6KC8 - chains A and B of the 5 polymer chains in the assembly; structure by X-ray diffraction, 2.90 A resolution.

# Chain A
Protein: CRISPR-associated endonuclease Cas9
Source organism: Neisseria meningitidis 8013
Notes: EC 3.1.-.-
Reference sequence: C9X1G5 (CAS9_NEIM8); residue numbers follow UniProt; this construct covers 1-1082
Chain sequence (1083 residues; each row starts with the number of its first residue; numbering starts at 0):
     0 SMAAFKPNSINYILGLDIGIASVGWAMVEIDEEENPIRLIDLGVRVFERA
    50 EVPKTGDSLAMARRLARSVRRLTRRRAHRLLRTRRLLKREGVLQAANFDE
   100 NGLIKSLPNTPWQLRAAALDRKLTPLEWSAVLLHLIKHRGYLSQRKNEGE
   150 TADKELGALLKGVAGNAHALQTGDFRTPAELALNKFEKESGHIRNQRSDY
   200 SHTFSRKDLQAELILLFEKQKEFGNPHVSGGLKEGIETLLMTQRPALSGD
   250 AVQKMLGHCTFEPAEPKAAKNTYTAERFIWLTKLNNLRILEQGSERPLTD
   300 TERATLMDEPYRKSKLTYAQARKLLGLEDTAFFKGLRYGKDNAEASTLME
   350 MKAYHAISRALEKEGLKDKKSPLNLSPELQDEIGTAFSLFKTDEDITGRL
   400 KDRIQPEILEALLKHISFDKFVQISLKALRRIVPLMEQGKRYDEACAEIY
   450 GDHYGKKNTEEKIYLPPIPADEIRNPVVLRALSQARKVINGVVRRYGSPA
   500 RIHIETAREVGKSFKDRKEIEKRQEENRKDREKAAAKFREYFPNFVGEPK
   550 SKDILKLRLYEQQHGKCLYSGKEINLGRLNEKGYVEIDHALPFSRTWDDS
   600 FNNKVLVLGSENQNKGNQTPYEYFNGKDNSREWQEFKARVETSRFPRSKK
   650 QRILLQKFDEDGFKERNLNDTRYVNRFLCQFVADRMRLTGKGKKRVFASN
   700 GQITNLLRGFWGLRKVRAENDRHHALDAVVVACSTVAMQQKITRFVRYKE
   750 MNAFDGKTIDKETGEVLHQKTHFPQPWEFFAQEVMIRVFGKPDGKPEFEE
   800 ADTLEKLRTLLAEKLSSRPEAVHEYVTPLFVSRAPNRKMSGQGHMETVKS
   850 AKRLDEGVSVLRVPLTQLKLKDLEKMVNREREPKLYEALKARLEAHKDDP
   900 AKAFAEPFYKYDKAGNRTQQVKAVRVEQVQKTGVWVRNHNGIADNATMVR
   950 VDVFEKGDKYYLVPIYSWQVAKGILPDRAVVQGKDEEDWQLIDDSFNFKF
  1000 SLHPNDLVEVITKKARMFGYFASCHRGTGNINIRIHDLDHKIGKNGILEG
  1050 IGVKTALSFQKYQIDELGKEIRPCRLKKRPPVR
Unresolved in the structure: 0-7, 53-54, 148-170, 542-549, 656-659, 760-761
Differences from the reference sequence: expression tag (0)
Curated features (UniProtKB/Swiss-Prot):
  - active site: Asp16 (For RuvC-like nuclease domain), His588 (Proton acceptor for HNH nuclease domain)
  - binding site (Mg(2+)): Asp16, Glu504, Glu508, His723
  - mutagenesis: Asp16 (D16A: Does not restore CRISPR interference during plasmid transformation to deletion mutant), His588 (H588A: Does not restore CRISPR interference during plasmid transformation to deletion mutant)
What the authors report for this chain:
  - conformationally variable residues (domain motion): His588
  - catalytic residues: His588 (citing earlier work)
  - mutagenesis - K909A, H1024A: abolished catalytic activity
  - mutagenesis - R880A, Q981A, T1027A, N1029A: decreased catalytic activity
  - mutagenesis - S593Q/W596R, S593Q/W596K: increased catalytic activity
  - mutagenesis - K909A: decreased expression

# Chain B
Molecule: sgRNA
Sequence (135 nucleotides; each row starts with the number of its first residue):
     1 GGUCACUCUGCUAUUUAACUUUACGUUGUAGCUCCCUUUCUCGAAAGAGA
    51 ACCGUUGCUACAAUAAGGCCGUCUGAAAAGAUGUGCCGCAACGCUCUGCC
   101 CCUUAAAGCUCCUGCUUUAAGGGGCAUCGUUUAUC
Unresolved in the structure: 110-113, 135

# How chain A and chain B interact
Pairs across the interface (237):
  Arg48(A) - A91(B)  salt bridge to the phosphate
  Ser57(A) - A17(B)  hydrogen bond to the phosphate
  Ala59(A) - A17(B)  phosphate contact
  Ala59(A) - A90(B)  sugar contact
  Met60(A) - A17(B)  phosphate contact
  Arg62(A) - C89(B)  salt bridge to the phosphate
  Arg62(A) - A90(B)  hydrogen bond to the base
  Arg62(A) - U132(B)  hydrogen bond to the base
  Arg63(A) - A17(B)  salt bridge to the phosphate
  Arg63(A) - A18(B)  salt bridge to the phosphate
  Ala65(A) - C89(B)  base contact
  Arg66(A) - A18(B)  salt bridge to the phosphate
  Arg66(A) - C19(B)  salt bridge to the phosphate
  Arg66(A) - G88(B)  phosphate contact
  Val68(A) - A65(B)  phosphate contact
  Arg69(A) - A65(B)  phosphate contact
  Arg69(A) - G88(B)  salt bridge to the phosphate
  Arg69(A) - C89(B)  salt bridge to the phosphate
  Arg70(A) - C19(B)  salt bridge to the phosphate
  Arg70(A) - U20(B)  salt bridge to the phosphate
  Arg70(A) - C87(B)  salt bridge to the phosphate
  Leu71(A) - U21(B)  sugar contact
  Leu71(A) - U22(B)  phosphate contact
  Thr72(A) - U64(B)  phosphate contact
  Thr72(A) - A65(B)  phosphate contact
  Arg73(A) - C86(B)  salt bridge to the phosphate
  Arg73(A) - C87(B)  salt bridge to the phosphate
  Arg74(A) - U20(B)  salt bridge to the phosphate
  Arg74(A) - U21(B)  salt bridge to the phosphate
  Arg74(A) - G85(B)  salt bridge to the phosphate
  Arg74(A) - C86(B)  salt bridge to the phosphate
  Arg75(A) - A23(B)  salt bridge to the phosphate
  His77(A) - G83(B)  sugar contact
  His77(A) - G85(B)  phosphate contact
  Arg78(A) - U22(B)  salt bridge to the phosphate
  Leu79(A) - A62(B)  phosphate contact
  Arg81(A) - G83(B)  salt bridge to the phosphate
  Arg81(A) - U84(B)  salt bridge to the phosphate
  Arg83(A) - A62(B)  salt bridge to the phosphate
  Arg84(A) - U82(B)  salt bridge to the phosphate
  Arg84(A) - G83(B)  salt bridge to the phosphate
  Arg88(A) - U82(B)  salt bridge to the phosphate
  Pro107(A) - A60(B)  sugar contact
  Asn108(A) - G31(B)  hydrogen bond to the base
  Asn108(A) - U59(B)  hydrogen bond to the sugar
  Asn108(A) - A60(B)  sugar contact
  Pro110(A) - U59(B)  sugar contact
  Pro110(A) - A60(B)  sugar contact
  Trp111(A) - U59(B)  phosphate contact
  Trp111(A) - A60(B)  hydrogen bond to the phosphate
  His133(A) - A60(B)  salt bridge to the phosphate
  His133(A) - C61(B)  phosphate contact
  Lys136(A) - C61(B)  salt bridge to the phosphate
  Lys136(A) - A62(B)  salt bridge to the phosphate
  His137(A) - A23(B)  phosphate contact
  His137(A) - C61(B)  phosphate contact
  Arg138(A) - U21(B)  hydrogen bond to the phosphate
  Arg138(A) - U22(B)  salt bridge to the phosphate
  Arg138(A) - A23(B)  hydrogen bond to the phosphate
  Gly139(A) - U22(B)  phosphate contact
  Gly139(A) - A23(B)  hydrogen bond to the phosphate
  Tyr140(A) - U21(B)  base contact
  Tyr140(A) - U22(B)  sugar contact
  Gln143(A) - U20(B)  base contact
  Gln143(A) - U21(B)  sugar contact
  Gly190(A) - C58(B)  sugar contact
  His191(A) - C58(B)  phosphate contact
  His191(A) - U59(B)  phosphate contact
  Ile192(A) - U59(B)  hydrogen bond to the phosphate
  Arg193(A) - C24(B)  salt bridge to the phosphate
  Arg193(A) - U59(B)  hydrogen bond to the phosphate
  Arg193(A) - A60(B)  salt bridge to the phosphate
  Asn194(A) - A23(B)  hydrogen bond to the sugar
  Asn194(A) - C24(B)  hydrogen bond to the phosphate
  Asn194(A) - G25(B)  phosphate contact
  Gln195(A) - C24(B)  phosphate contact
  Gln195(A) - G25(B)  phosphate contact
  Gln195(A) - C58(B)  hydrogen bond to the phosphate
  Arg196(A) - C24(B)  sugar contact
  Arg196(A) - G25(B)  sugar contact
  Arg205(A) - U21(B)  hydrogen bond to the sugar
  Arg205(A) - U22(B)  sugar contact
  Gln242(A) - U20(B)  sugar contact
  Gln242(A) - U21(B)  hydrogen bond to the sugar
  Arg243(A) - U20(B)  hydrogen bond to the sugar
  Arg243(A) - U21(B)  hydrogen bond to the phosphate
  Arg243(A) - U84(B)  base contact
  Arg243(A) - G85(B)  salt bridge to the phosphate
  Arg243(A) - C86(B)  salt bridge to the phosphate
  Ala245(A) - C19(B)  hydrogen bond to the sugar
  Ala245(A) - U20(B)  sugar contact
  Lys253(A) - U132(B)  salt bridge to the phosphate
  Thr259(A) - U7(B)  phosphate contact
  Thr259(A) - C8(B)  hydrogen bond to the phosphate
  Phe260(A) - U7(B)  sugar contact
  Lys269(A) - G10(B)  salt bridge to the phosphate
  Phe277(A) - C8(B)  sugar contact
  Val421(A) - U9(B)  phosphate contact
  Gln422(A) - C8(B)  phosphate contact
  Gln422(A) - U9(B)  hydrogen bond to the phosphate
  Tyr441(A) - U7(B)  hydrogen bond to the sugar
  Tyr441(A) - C8(B)  hydrogen bond to the sugar
  His452(A) - U7(B)  hydrogen bond to the sugar
  Tyr453(A) - C6(B)  base contact
  Tyr453(A) - U7(B)  sugar contact
  Lys456(A) - C6(B)  hydrogen bond to the sugar
  Arg473(A) - U16(B)  hydrogen bond to the sugar
  Arg473(A) - A17(B)  hydrogen bond to the sugar
  Asn474(A) - U16(B)  sugar contact
  Pro475(A) - A17(B)  sugar contact
  Pro475(A) - A90(B)  sugar contact
  Leu478(A) - A91(B)  sugar contact
  Arg479(A) - A91(B)  phosphate contact
  Arg479(A) - C92(B)  salt bridge to the phosphate
  Ser482(A) - C92(B)  hydrogen bond to the phosphate
  Ser482(A) - G93(B)  hydrogen bond to the phosphate
  Lys486(A) - G93(B)  salt bridge to the phosphate
  Lys486(A) - C125(B)  salt bridge to the phosphate
  Arg493(A) - G123(B)  sugar contact
  Arg507(A) - A5(B)  salt bridge to the phosphate
  Arg507(A) - C6(B)  salt bridge to the phosphate
  Gly510(A) - C4(B)  phosphate contact
  Gln523(A) - U12(B)  sugar contact
  Asn526(A) - U12(B)  hydrogen bond to the sugar
  Asn526(A) - A13(B)  sugar contact
  Arg527(A) - C11(B)  phosphate contact
  Arg527(A) - U12(B)  phosphate contact
  Arg530(A) - U12(B)  salt bridge to the phosphate
  Arg530(A) - A13(B)  salt bridge to the phosphate
  Phe600(A) - U14(B)  phosphate contact
  Arg665(A) - U15(B)  sugar contact
  Asn666(A) - U15(B)  sugar contact
  Asn668(A) - U14(B)  hydrogen bond to the sugar
  Asn668(A) - U15(B)  hydrogen bond to the sugar
  Asp669(A) - U15(B)  hydrogen bond to the sugar
  Arg675(A) - C6(B)  salt bridge to the phosphate
  Gln679(A) - C6(B)  hydrogen bond to the phosphate
  Gln738(A) - U3(B)  sugar contact
  Gln738(A) - C4(B)  sugar contact
  Gln739(A) - G2(B)  hydrogen bond to the base
  Gln739(A) - U3(B)  sugar contact
  Thr742(A) - U3(B)  phosphate contact
  Arg746(A) - U3(B)  salt bridge to the phosphate
  Arg746(A) - C4(B)  salt bridge to the phosphate
  Tyr747(A) - G2(B)  hydrogen bond to the phosphate
  Tyr747(A) - U3(B)  hydrogen bond to the phosphate
  Pro834(A) - C125(B)  sugar contact
  Arg836(A) - C125(B)  hydrogen bond to the sugar
  Arg836(A) - A126(B)  hydrogen bond to the phosphate
  Lys837(A) - A91(B)  salt bridge to the phosphate
  Lys837(A) - C92(B)  salt bridge to the phosphate
  Lys837(A) - A126(B)  phosphate contact
  Lys837(A) - U127(B)  phosphate contact
  Met838(A) - U127(B)  hydrogen bond to the phosphate
  Ser839(A) - A90(B)  phosphate contact
  Gly840(A) - A65(B)  hydrogen bond to the base
  Gly840(A) - C89(B)  sugar contact
  Gln841(A) - A65(B)  base contact
  Gln841(A) - C89(B)  base contact
  Gly842(A) - A65(B)  hydrogen bond to the base
  Gly842(A) - A66(B)  base contact
  His843(A) - A65(B)  hydrogen bond to the sugar
  His843(A) - A66(B)  sugar contact
  Val847(A) - U26(B)  hydrogen bond to the sugar
  Val847(A) - U27(B)  sugar contact
  Lys848(A) - U27(B)  sugar contact
  Ser849(A) - U27(B)  phosphate contact
  Ser849(A) - G28(B)  hydrogen bond to the phosphate
  Lys851(A) - G28(B)  salt bridge to the phosphate
  Lys851(A) - U29(B)  salt bridge to the phosphate
  Leu860(A) - U26(B)  phosphate contact
  Leu860(A) - U27(B)  phosphate contact
  Arg861(A) - U26(B)  salt bridge to the phosphate
  Arg861(A) - U27(B)  salt bridge to the phosphate
  Arg861(A) - U56(B)  phosphate contact
  Val876(A) - U55(B)  sugar contact
  Asn877(A) - G54(B)  hydrogen bond to the sugar
  Asn877(A) - U55(B)  hydrogen bond to the sugar
  Arg880(A) - C36(B)  hydrogen bond to the base
  Arg880(A) - U37(B)  sugar contact
  Arg880(A) - C53(B)  hydrogen bond to the base
  Arg880(A) - G54(B)  hydrogen bond to the base
  Glu881(A) - C35(B)  hydrogen bond to the sugar
  Glu881(A) - G54(B)  base contact
  Glu881(A) - U55(B)  sugar contact
  Lys909(A) - C34(B)  hydrogen bond to the base
  Lys909(A) - U55(B)  sugar contact
  Lys909(A) - U56(B)  hydrogen bond to the sugar
  Asp911(A) - C35(B)  phosphate contact
  Lys912(A) - C36(B)  phosphate contact
  Thr917(A) - C34(B)  hydrogen bond to the sugar
  Thr917(A) - C35(B)  phosphate contact
  Gln918(A) - U33(B)  sugar contact
  Gln918(A) - C34(B)  hydrogen bond to the sugar
  Gln918(A) - U56(B)  hydrogen bond to the base
  Gln918(A) - G57(B)  sugar contact
  Gln919(A) - U56(B)  hydrogen bond to the sugar
  Gln919(A) - G57(B)  sugar contact
  Val920(A) - U56(B)  sugar contact
  Val920(A) - G57(B)  phosphate contact
  Lys921(A) - G57(B)  hydrogen bond to the phosphate
  Lys921(A) - C58(B)  salt bridge to the phosphate
  Ala922(A) - U56(B)  phosphate contact
  Ala922(A) - G57(B)  hydrogen bond to the phosphate
  Val923(A) - U56(B)  phosphate contact
  Arg924(A) - G28(B)  salt bridge to the phosphate
  Arg924(A) - U55(B)  phosphate contact
  Arg924(A) - U56(B)  salt bridge to the phosphate
  Val933(A) - A66(B)  sugar contact
  Arg936(A) - A63(B)  sugar contact
  Arg936(A) - U64(B)  hydrogen bond to the sugar
  Arg936(A) - A65(B)  hydrogen bond to the sugar
  Asn937(A) - A63(B)  hydrogen bond to the sugar
  Asn939(A) - U27(B)  hydrogen bond to the sugar
  Asn939(A) - G28(B)  sugar contact
  Gly940(A) - U27(B)  sugar contact
  Arg949(A) - U127(B)  hydrogen bond to the base
  Ser966(A) - A66(B)  base contact
  Trp967(A) - A66(B)  base contact
  Ala970(A) - A66(B)  base contact
  Ala970(A) - G67(B)  hydrogen bond to the sugar
  Lys971(A) - A66(B)  phosphate contact
  Lys971(A) - G67(B)  salt bridge to the phosphate
  Gln1062(A) - C101(B)  sugar contact
  Glu1065(A) - G124(B)  sugar contact
  Arg1071(A) - C102(B)  salt bridge to the phosphate
  Pro1072(A) - C101(B)  sugar contact
  Cys1073(A) - C100(B)  phosphate contact
  Cys1073(A) - C101(B)  phosphate contact
  Arg1074(A) - C100(B)  sugar contact
  Arg1074(A) - C101(B)  hydrogen bond to the phosphate
  Leu1075(A) - C100(B)  phosphate contact
  Lys1076(A) - C99(B)  salt bridge to the phosphate
  Lys1076(A) - C100(B)  salt bridge to the phosphate
  Pro1080(A) - U127(B)  hydrogen bond to the base
  Val1081(A) - U127(B)  base contact
  Arg1082(A) - U127(B)  hydrogen bond to the base
Also at the interface, not in a pair above, chain A (162 interface residues in all): Leu58, Ala61, Ser67, Ala76, Leu102, Leu106, Leu132, Glu186, Thr241, Pro244, Leu246, Met254, Ile278, Thr281, Lys282, Ile423, Pro466, Ala469, Arg485, Arg671, Asn835, Thr846, Val859, Lys883, Tyr910, Trp934, Val935, His1002, Pro1079
Also at the interface, not in a pair above, chain B (76 interface residues in all): A30, G68, C94, U103, A133

# Summary
162 residues of chain A face 76 of chain B across their interface, with 68 hydrogen bonds and 58 salt bridges.
Polar pairs include Arg62(A)-A90(B), Arg62(A)-U132(B) and Asn108(A)-G31(B). The paper reports the catalytic
residue His588(A); R880A, Q981A and T1027A of chain A, among others, reduce catalytic activity; 8
substitutions were tested in all.
Chain A is CRISPR-associated endonuclease Cas9 (Neisseria meningitidis 8013) and chain B is sgRNA; the
structure, Crystal structure of WT Nme1Cas9 in complex with sgRNA and target DNA (ATATGATT PAM) in
post-cleavage ..., was determined by X-ray diffraction (same publication as 6JDQ, 6JDV, 6JE3, 6JE4, 6JE9, 6JFU
and 6KC7).
